1OKV - chains B and E of the 3 polymer chains in the assembly; structure by X-ray diffraction, 2.40 A resolution.

== Chain B ==
Molecule: Cyclin A2
Source organism: Homo sapiens
UniProt: P20248 (CG2A_HUMAN); residue numbers follow UniProt; this construct covers 173-432
Sequence (260 residues; each row starts with the number of its first residue):
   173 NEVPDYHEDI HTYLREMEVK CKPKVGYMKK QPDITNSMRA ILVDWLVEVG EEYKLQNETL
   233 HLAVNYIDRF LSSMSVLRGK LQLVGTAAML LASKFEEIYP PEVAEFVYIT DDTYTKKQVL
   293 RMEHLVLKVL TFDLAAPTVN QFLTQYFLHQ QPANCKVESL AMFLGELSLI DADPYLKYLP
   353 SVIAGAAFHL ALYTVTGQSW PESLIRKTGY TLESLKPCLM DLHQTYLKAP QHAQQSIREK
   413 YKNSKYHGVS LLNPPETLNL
Disordered / not traced: 173-174

== Chain E ==
Molecule: H-arg-arg-leu-ile-phe-NH2
Sequence (6 residues; row label = number of the first residue in the row):
    30 RRLIFX
Modified positions: NH2 (amino group) at position 35

== Interface between chain B and chain E ==
Contacting residue pairs (17):
  Met210(B) - Phe34(E)
  Ile213(B) - Leu32(E)  hydrophobic
  Ile213(B) - Ile33(E)
  Ile213(B) - Phe34(E)  hydrophobic
  Leu214(B) - Leu32(E)  hydrophobic
  Trp217(B) - Leu32(E)  hydrophobic
  Glu220(B) - Arg30(E)  salt bridge
  Arg250(B) - Phe34(E)  hydrogen bond (side chain-backbone)
  Leu253(B) - Phe34(E)  hydrophobic
  Gln254(B) - Arg30(E)  hydrogen bond (side chain-backbone)
  Gln254(B) - Arg31(E)
  Gln254(B) - Leu32(E)  hydrogen bond (side chain-backbone)
  Ile281(B) - Arg30(E)  hydrogen bond (backbone-backbone)
  Thr282(B) - Arg30(E)
  Thr282(B) - Arg31(E)  hydrogen bond (backbone-backbone)
  Asp283(B) - Arg30(E)  hydrogen bond (side chain-backbone)
  Thr285(B) - Arg31(E)
Interface residues without a listed pair, chain E (6 interface residues in all): NH2_35

== In short ==
12 residues of chain B and 6 residues of chain E are in contact, with 6 hydrogen bonds and 1 salt bridge.
Polar contacts include Glu220(B)-Arg30(E), Arg250(B)-Phe34(E) and Gln254(B)-Arg30(E).
Chain B is Cyclin A2 (Homo sapiens) and chain E is H-arg-arg-leu-ile-phe-NH2; the structure, Cyclin A binding
groove inhibitor H-Arg-Arg-Leu-Ile-Phe-NH2, was determined by X-ray diffraction, deposited together with 1OKW,
1OL1 and 1OL2.
